PDB entry 1VQP | X-ray diffraction, 2.25 A resolution | chains 0 and Q of the 32 polymer chains in the assembly

# Chain 0
Molecule: 23S ribosomal RNA
From: Haloarcula marismortui
Sequence (2922 nucleotides; numbered 2 to 2923; the number before each row is that of its first residue):
     2 UUGGCUACUA UGCCAGCUGG UGGAUUGCUC GGCUCAGGCG CUGAUGAAGG ACGUGCCAAG
    62 CUGCGAUAAG CCAUGGGGAG CCGCACGGAG GCGAAGAACC AUGGAUUUCC GAAUGAGAAU
   122 CUCUCUAACA AUUGCUUCGC GCAAUGAGGA ACCCCGAGAA CUGAAACAUC UCAGUAUCGG
   182 GAGGAACAGA AAACGCAAUG UGAUGUCGUU AGUAACCGCG AGUGAACGCG AUACAGCCCA
   242 AACCGAAGCC CUCACGGGCA AUGUGGUGUC AGGGCUACCU CUCAUCAGCC GACCGUCUCG
   302 ACGAAGUCUC UUGGAACAGA GCGUGAUACA GGGUGACAAC CCCGUACUCG AGACCAGUAC
   362 GACGUGCGGU AGUGCCAGAG UAGCGGGGGU UGGAUAUCCC UCGCGAAUAA CGCAGGCAUC
   422 GACUGCGAAG GCUAAACACA ACCUGAGACC GAUAGUGAAC AAGUAGUGUG AACGAACGCU
   482 GCAAAGUACC CUCAGAAGGG AGGCGAAAUA GAGCAUGAAA UCAGUUGGCG AUCGAGCGAC
   542 AGGGCAUACA AGGUCCCUCG ACGAAUGACC GACGCGCGAG CGUCCAGUAA GACUCACGGG
   602 AAGCCGAUGU UCUGUCGUAC GUUUUGAAAA ACGAGCCAGG GAGUGUGUCU GCAUGGCAAG
   662 UCUAACCGGA GUAUCCGGGG AGGCACAGGG AAACCGACAU GGCCGCAGGG CUUUGCCCGA
   722 GGGCCGCCGU CUUCAAGGGC GGGGAGCCAU GUGGACACGA CCCGAAUCCG GACGAUCUAC
   782 GCAUGGACAA GAUGAAGCGU GCCGAAAGGC ACGUGGAAGU CUGUUAGAGU UGGUGUCCUA
   842 CAAUACCCUC UCGUGAUCUA UGUGUAGGGG UGAAAGGCCC AUCGAGUCCG GCAACAGCUG
   902 GUUCCAAUCG AAACAUGUCG AAGCAUGACC UCCGCCGAGG UAGUCUGUGA GGUAGAGCGA
   962 CCGAUUGGUG UGUCCGCCUC CGAGAGGAGU CGGCACACCU GUCAAACUCC AAACUUACAG
  1022 ACGCCGUUUG ACGCGGGGAU UCCGGUGCGC GGGGUAAGCC UGUGUACCAG GAGGGGAACA
  1082 ACCCAGAGAU AGGUUAAGGU CCCCAAGUGU GGAUUAAGUG UAAUCCUCUG AAGGUGGUCU
  1142 CGAGCCCUAG ACAGCCGGGA GGUGAGCUUA GAAGCAGCUA CCCUCUAAGA AAAGCGUAAC
  1202 AGCUUACCGG CCGAGGUUUG AGGCGCCCAA AAUGAUCGGG ACUCAAAUCC ACCACCGAGA
  1262 CCUGUCCGUA CCACUCAUAC UGGUAAUCGA GUAGAUUGGC GCUCUAAUUG GAUGGAAGUA
  1322 GGGGUGAAAA CUCCUAUGGA CCGAUUAGUG ACGAAAAUCC UGGCCAUAGU AGCAGCGAUA
  1382 GUCGGGUGAG AACCCCGACG GCCUAAUGGA UAAGGGUUCC UCAGCACUGC UGAUCAGCUG
  1442 AGGGUUAGCC GGUCCUAAGU CAUACCGCAA CUCGACUAUG ACGAAAUGGG AAACGGGUUA
  1502 AUAUUCCCGU GCCACUAUGC AGUGAAAGUU GACGCCCUGG GGUCGAUCAC GCUGGGCAUU
  1562 CGCCCAGUCG AACCGUCCAA CUCCGUGGAA GCCGUAAUGG CAGGAAGCGG ACGAACGGCG
  1622 GCAUAGGGAA ACGUGAUUCA ACCUGGGGCC CAUGAAAAGA CGAGCAUAGU GUCCGUACCG
  1682 AGAACCGACA CAGGUGUCCA UGGCGGCGAA AGCCAAGGCC UGUCGGGAGC AACCAACGUU
  1742 AGGGAAUUCG GCAAGUUAGU CCCGUACCUU CGGAAGAAGG GAUGCCUGCU CCGGAACGGA
  1802 GCAGGUCGCA GUGACUCGGA AGCUCGGACU GUCUAGUAAC AACAUAGGUG ACCGCAAAUC
  1862 CGCAAGGACU CGUACGGUCA CUGAAUCCUG CCCAGUGCAG GUAUCUGAAC ACCUCGUACA
  1922 AGAGGACGAA GGACCUGUCA ACGGCGGGGG UAACUAUGAC CCUCUUAAGG UAGCGUAGUA
  1982 CCUUGCCGCA UCAGUAGCGG CUUGCAUGAA UGGAUUAACC AGAGCUUCAC UGUCCCAACG
  2042 UUGGGCCCGG UGAACUGUAC AUUCCAGUGC GGAGUCUGGA GACACCCAGG GGGAAGCGAA
  2102 GACCCUAUGG AGCUUUACUG CAGGCUGUCG CUGAGACGUG GUCGCCGAUG UGCAGCAUAG
  2162 GUAGGAGACA CUACACAGGU ACCCGCGCUA GCGGGCCACC GAGUCAACAG UGAAAUACUA
  2222 CCCGUCGGUG ACUGCGACUC UCACUCCGGG AGGAGGACAC CGAUAGCCGG GCAGUUUGAC
  2282 UGGGGCGGUA CGCGCUCGAA AAGAUAUCGA GCGCGCCCUA UGGCUAUCUC AGCCGGGACA
  2342 GAGACCCGGC GAAGAGUGCA AGAGCAAAAG AUAGCUUGAC AGUGUUCUUC CCAACGAGGA
  2402 ACGCUGACGC GAAAGCGUGG UCUAGCGAAC CAAUUAGCCU GCUUGAUGCG GGCAAUUGAU
  2462 GACAGAAAAG CUACCCUAGG GAUAACAGAG UCGUCACUCG CAAGAGCACA UAUCGACCGA
  2522 GUGGCUUGCU ACCUCGAUGU CGGUUCCCUC CAUCCUGCCC GUGCAGAAGC GGGCAAGGGU
  2582 GAGGUUGUUC GCCUAUUAAA GGAGGUCGUG AGCUGGGUUU AGACCGUCGU GAGACAGGUC
  2642 GGCUGCUAUC UACUGGGUGU GUAAUGGUGU CUGACAAGAA CGACCGUAUA GUACGAGAGG
  2702 AACUACGGUU GGUGGCCACU GGUGUACCGG UUGUUCGAGA GAGCACGUGC CGGGUAGCCA
  2762 CGCCACACGG GGUAAGAGCU GAACGCAUCU AAGCUCGAAA CCCACUUGGA AAAGAGACAC
  2822 CGCCGAGGUC CCGCGUACAA GACGCGGUCG AUAGACUCGG GGUGUGCGCG UCGAGGUAAC
  2882 GAGACGUUAA GCCCACGAGC ACUAACAGAC CAAAGCCAUC AU
Not modelled in the structure: 2-9, 126-127, 715, 971-998, 1560, 1952-1963, 2137-2236, 2339-2343, 2665-2666, 2915-2923
Sequence notes: modified residue (628, 2587-2588, 2619, 2621)
Modified residues: 1MA (6-hydro-1-methyladenosine-5'-monophosphate) at position 628, OMU (o2'-methyluridine 5'-monophosphate) at position 2587, OMG (o2'-methylguanosine-5'-monophosphate) at position 2588, UR3 (3-methyluridine-5'-monophoshate) at position 2619, PSU (pseudouridine-5'-monophosphate) at position 2621
Metal / ion sites: Mg2+ site 1 near G28 (its only coordinating residue here); Sr2+ site 1: G33, C34, U457; Na+ site 1: C40, C443; Na+ site 2: G56, A59, G61; Sr2+ site 2: G84, C85 (shared with 1 residue of chain T); Sr2+ site 3: C85, A86, C87 (shared with 1 residue of chain T); Na+ site 3 near U107 (its only coordinating residue here); Mg2+ site 2 near U115 (its only coordinating residue here); Na+ site 4: C141, G142; Na+ site 5 near U146 (its only coordinating residue here); Sr2+ site 4: G147, A183 (shared with 1 residue of chain M); Mg2+ site 3: C162, U2276; 3 more K+ sites not listed; 76 more Mg2+ sites not listed; 56 more Na+ sites not listed; 87 more Sr2+ sites not listed

# Chain Q
Protein: 50S ribosomal protein L21e
From: Haloarcula marismortui
Reference sequence: P12734 (RL21_HALMA); residue numbers follow UniProt; this construct covers 0-95
Chain sequence (96 residues; row label = number of the first residue in the row; numbering starts at 0):
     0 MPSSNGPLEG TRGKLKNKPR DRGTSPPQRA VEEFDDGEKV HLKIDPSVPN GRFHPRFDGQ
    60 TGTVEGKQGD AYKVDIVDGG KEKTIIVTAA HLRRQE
Not modelled in the structure: 0
Metal / ion sites: Na+: Asp20, Gly22, Ser24, Ser46

# Interface between chain 0 and chain Q
Residue-residue contacts (113; chain 0 residue first):
  G948(0) - Gln94(Q)  base contact
  G948(0) - Glu95(Q)  hydrogen bond to the sugar
  U949(0) - His40(Q)  hydrogen bond to the base
  U949(0) - Gln94(Q)  hydrogen bond to the base
  U949(0) - Glu95(Q)  hydrogen bond to the sugar
  G950(0) - His40(Q)  sugar contact
  G950(0) - Gly58(Q)  hydrogen bond to the base
  A951(0) - Lys42(Q)  phosphate contact
  A951(0) - Asp57(Q)  sugar contact
  A951(0) - Gly58(Q)  sugar contact
  G952(0) - Lys42(Q)  salt bridge to the phosphate
  G953(0) - Gly12(Q)  phosphate contact
  G953(0) - Lys13(Q)  phosphate contact
  G953(0) - Lys17(Q)  base contact
  A1007(0) - Arg11(Q)  hydrogen bond to the phosphate
  C1008(0) - Arg11(Q)  salt bridge to the phosphate
  U1009(0) - Lys15(Q)  salt bridge to the phosphate
  C1010(0) - Pro18(Q)  phosphate contact
  A1018(0) - Gly58(Q)  sugar contact
  A1018(0) - Gln59(Q)  hydrogen bond to the sugar
  A1018(0) - Thr60(Q)  hydrogen bond to the base
  C1019(0) - Lys38(Q)  sugar contact
  C1019(0) - Thr60(Q)  sugar contact
  C1019(0) - Gln94(Q)  hydrogen bond to the base
  A1020(0) - Lys38(Q)  salt bridge to the phosphate
  G2295(0) - Ser3(Q)  base contact
  G2295(0) - Asn4(Q)  hydrogen bond to the phosphate
  G2295(0) - Gly5(Q)  hydrogen bond to the phosphate
  C2296(0) - Ser2(Q)  hydrogen bond to the base
  C2296(0) - Ser3(Q)  hydrogen bond to the phosphate
  C2296(0) - Asn4(Q)  phosphate contact
  C2296(0) - Gly5(Q)  hydrogen bond to the phosphate
  C2296(0) - Pro6(Q)  phosphate contact
  C2296(0) - Leu7(Q)  hydrogen bond to the phosphate
  C2296(0) - Glu8(Q)  hydrogen bond to the phosphate
  U2297(0) - Ser2(Q)  hydrogen bond to the base
  U2297(0) - Leu7(Q)  phosphate contact
  U2297(0) - Glu8(Q)  phosphate contact
  U2297(0) - Gly9(Q)  hydrogen bond to the phosphate
  U2297(0) - Thr10(Q)  phosphate contact
  U2297(0) - Arg11(Q)  hydrogen bond to the sugar
  C2298(0) - Ser2(Q)  base contact
  C2298(0) - Arg11(Q)  salt bridge to the phosphate
  G2299(0) - Pro1(Q)  base contact
  G2299(0) - Ser2(Q)  base contact
  A2300(0) - Pro1(Q)  base contact
  A2303(0) - Asp57(Q)  sugar contact
  G2304(0) - Lys13(Q)  salt bridge to the phosphate
  G2304(0) - Arg55(Q)  hydrogen bond to the phosphate
  A2305(0) - Arg55(Q)  salt bridge to the phosphate
  U2306(0) - Pro1(Q)  phosphate contact
  A2307(0) - Pro1(Q)  phosphate contact
  A2353(0) - Arg21(Q)  hydrogen bond to the base
  A2354(0) - Arg21(Q)  salt bridge to the phosphate
  G2363(0) - Leu7(Q)  base contact
  G2363(0) - Arg11(Q)  hydrogen bond to the phosphate
  A2364(0) - Arg11(Q)  salt bridge to the phosphate
  A2364(0) - Leu14(Q)  hydrogen bond to the sugar
  A2364(0) - Lys15(Q)  phosphate contact
  G2365(0) - Leu14(Q)  sugar contact
  G2365(0) - Lys15(Q)  phosphate contact
  G2365(0) - Asn16(Q)  hydrogen bond to the phosphate
  G2365(0) - Pro45(Q)  sugar contact
  G2365(0) - Ser46(Q)  phosphate contact
  C2366(0) - Asn16(Q)  phosphate contact
  C2366(0) - Arg21(Q)  phosphate contact
  C2366(0) - Gly22(Q)  hydrogen bond to the phosphate
  C2366(0) - Thr23(Q)  phosphate contact
  C2366(0) - Ser46(Q)  hydrogen bond to the phosphate
  A2367(0) - Gly22(Q)  phosphate contact
  A2367(0) - Thr23(Q)  hydrogen bond to the phosphate
  A2370(0) - Ser46(Q)  hydrogen bond to the base
  A2370(0) - Pro48(Q)  base contact
  G2385(0) - Gln67(Q)  base contact
  U2386(0) - Gln67(Q)  hydrogen bond to the base
  U2387(0) - Thr83(Q)  hydrogen bond to the sugar
  U2387(0) - Ile85(Q)  sugar contact
  C2388(0) - His53(Q)  sugar contact
  C2388(0) - Phe56(Q)  phosphate contact
  C2388(0) - Lys82(Q)  phosphate contact
  C2388(0) - Thr83(Q)  hydrogen bond to the phosphate
  U2389(0) - His53(Q)  sugar contact
  U2389(0) - Arg55(Q)  phosphate contact
  U2389(0) - Phe56(Q)  phosphate contact
  U2389(0) - Lys82(Q)  salt bridge to the phosphate
  U2390(0) - Asn4(Q)  sugar contact
  U2390(0) - Arg55(Q)  salt bridge to the phosphate
  C2392(0) - Arg55(Q)  hydrogen bond to the sugar
  C2392(0) - Asp77(Q)  hydrogen bond to the sugar
  C2392(0) - Lys82(Q)  hydrogen bond to the phosphate
  C2393(0) - Asp77(Q)  sugar contact
  C2393(0) - Gly78(Q)  sugar contact
  C2393(0) - Gly79(Q)  hydrogen bond to the phosphate
  C2393(0) - Lys80(Q)  phosphate contact
  C2393(0) - Lys82(Q)  salt bridge to the phosphate
  A2394(0) - Gly79(Q)  phosphate contact
  A2394(0) - Lys80(Q)  hydrogen bond to the phosphate
  A2395(0) - Lys80(Q)  salt bridge to the phosphate
  A2402(0) - Gly50(Q)  hydrogen bond to the phosphate
  A2402(0) - Arg51(Q)  sugar contact
  C2403(0) - Asn49(Q)  phosphate contact
  C2403(0) - Gly50(Q)  hydrogen bond to the phosphate
  C2403(0) - Gln67(Q)  hydrogen bond to the base
  C2403(0) - Ala70(Q)  phosphate contact
  C2403(0) - Ile85(Q)  sugar contact
  G2404(0) - Gln67(Q)  phosphate contact
  G2404(0) - Gly68(Q)  phosphate contact
  G2404(0) - Asp69(Q)  hydrogen bond to the phosphate
  G2404(0) - Ala70(Q)  phosphate contact
  C2423(0) - Leu7(Q)  sugar contact
  U2424(0) - Gly5(Q)  sugar contact
  U2424(0) - Pro6(Q)  phosphate contact
  U2424(0) - Leu7(Q)  sugar contact
Also at the interface, not in a pair above, chain 0 (52 interface residues in all): G2310, A2311, C2391, U2422, A2425
Also at the interface, not in a pair above, chain Q (55 interface residues in all): Lys72, Val76, Glu81, Ile84, Arg93

# Summary
Chain 0 and chain Q form an interface of 52 and 55 residues respectively, with 40 hydrogen bonds and 13 salt
bridges. Polar pairs include U949(0)-His40(Q), U949(0)-Gln94(Q) and G950(0)-Gly58(Q). The Sr2+ site 1 is built
by G33(0), C34(0) and U457(0).
Chain 0 is 23S ribosomal RNA and chain Q is 50S ribosomal protein L21e, both from Haloarcula marismortui; the
structure, The structure of the transition state analogue "RAP" bound to the large ribosomal subunit of
haloarcula ..., was determined by X-ray diffraction (same publication as 1VQ4, 1VQ5, 1VQ8, 1VQ9, 1VQK, 1VQL,
1VQM and 1VQO).
